4WF4 - chains A and B; structure by X-ray diffraction, 1.70 A resolution.

== Chain A (and B) ==
Protein: Thiol:disulfide interchange protein
Source organism: Escherichia coli BL21(DE3)
Notes: EC 1.8.4.2; chain B of this document is another copy of the same molecule, construct and numbering; everything in this record applies to it too
UniProt: C5WBA2 (C5WBA2_ECOBD); residues 1-189 here correspond to UniProt positions 20-208 (UniProt number = residue number + 19)
Sequence (189 residues; row label = number of the first residue in the row):
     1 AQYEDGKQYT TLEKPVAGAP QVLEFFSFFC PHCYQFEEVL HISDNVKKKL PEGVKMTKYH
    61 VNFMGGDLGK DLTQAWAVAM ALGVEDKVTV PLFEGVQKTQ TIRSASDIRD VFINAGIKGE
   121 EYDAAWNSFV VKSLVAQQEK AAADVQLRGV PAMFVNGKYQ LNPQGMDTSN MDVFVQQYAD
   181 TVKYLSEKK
Not modelled in the structure: 189
Disulfides: Cys-30/Cys-33
Residues lining bound ligands: WF4 (4-methyl-2-[4-(trifluoromethyl)phenyl]-1,3-thiazole-5-carboxylic acid): Phe-29, Met-64, Gly-65, Gly-66, Leu-68

== Interface between chain A and chain B ==
Residue-residue contacts - 31 pairs, chain A then chain B:
  Phe-29(A) / Gln-35(B)  hydrogen bond (backbone-side chain)
  Phe-29(A) / Met-171(B)  hydrophobic
  Pro-31(A) / Tyr-34(B)  hydrophobic
  Pro-31(A) / Lys-98(B)
  His-32(A) / Gln-97(B)
  His-32(A) / Lys-98(B)  hydrogen bond (side chain-backbone)
  His-32(A) / Gln-100(B)  hydrogen bond
  Tyr-34(A) / Lys-98(B)
  Gln-35(A) / Lys-98(B)
  Gln-35(A) / Thr-99(B)
  Met-64(A) / His-32(B)
  Gly-65(A) / Thr-168(B)
  Gly-66(A) / Thr-168(B)
  Asp-67(A) / Thr-168(B)  hydrogen bond (backbone-side chain)
  Asp-67(A) / Ser-169(B)
  Leu-68(A) / Thr-168(B)  hydrogen bond (backbone-backbone)
  Leu-68(A) / Ser-169(B)
  Leu-68(A) / Met-171(B)  hydrophobic
  Val-96(A) / Val-39(B)
  Gln-100(A) / Glu-38(B)  hydrogen bond (side chain-backbone)
  Gln-100(A) / Val-39(B)
  Gln-100(A) / His-41(B)  hydrogen bond
  Ile-102(A) / Met-171(B)
  Arg-103(A) / Val-39(B)  hydrogen bond (side chain-backbone)
  Arg-103(A) / Ser-169(B)
  Arg-103(A) / Asn-170(B)
  Arg-103(A) / Met-171(B)  hydrogen bond (backbone-backbone)
  Arg-103(A) / Asp-172(B)  salt bridge
  Ser-104(A) / Ser-169(B)
  Ser-104(A) / Asn-170(B)
  Thr-168(A) / Arg-103(B)  hydrogen bond
Interface residues without a listed pair, chain A (20 interface residues in all): Phe-63, Asp-71, Gln-97, Lys-98
Interface residues without a listed pair, chain B (18 interface residues in all): Glu-94, Asp-167

== Overview ==
The interface between chain A and chain B involves 20 residues on one side and 18 on the other; the contacts
include 10 hydrogen bonds and 1 salt bridge. Polar pairs include Arg-103(A)/Asp-172(B), Phe-29(A)/Gln-35(B)
and His-32(A)/Lys-98(B). Chain A binds compound WF4.
Chain A and chain B are both Thiol:disulfide interchange protein (Escherichia coli BL21(DE3)); the structure,
Crystal structure of E.Coli DsbA co-crystallised in complex with compound 4, was determined by X-ray
diffraction (same publication as 4WET, 4WEY and 4WF5).
